3SEI - chain A; structure by X-ray diffraction, 2.40 A resolution.

Chain A:
Molecule: Caskin-1
Organism: Homo sapiens
UniProtKB: Q8WXD9 (CSKI1_HUMAN); residues 3-138 here correspond to UniProt positions 470-605 (UniProt number = residue number + 467)
Chain sequence (149 residues; each row starts with the number of its first residue; numbers below 1 keep their minus sign (Met-2 is residue -2)):
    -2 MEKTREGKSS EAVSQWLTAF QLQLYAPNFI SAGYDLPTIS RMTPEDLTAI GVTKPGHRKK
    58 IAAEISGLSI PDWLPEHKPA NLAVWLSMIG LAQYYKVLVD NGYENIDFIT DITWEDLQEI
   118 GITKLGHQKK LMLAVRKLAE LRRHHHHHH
Unresolved in the structure: -2 to 0
Differences from the reference sequence: expression tag (-2 to 2, 139-146)
From the paper describing this entry:
  - mutagenesis - G53E, G99K: abolished binding to CASK

Overview:
The paper reports that G53E and G99K abolish binding to CASK.
Chain A is Caskin-1 (Homo sapiens); the structure, Crystal Structure of Caskin1 Tandem SAMs, was determined by
X-ray diffraction together with 3SEN from the same study.
